PDB entry 4S05 | X-ray diffraction, 3.80 A resolution | chains B and D of the 4 polymer chains in the assembly

Chain B:
Protein: DNA-binding transcriptional regulator BasR
Source organism: Klebsiella pneumoniae
UniProt: S5YJU7 (S5YJU7_KLEPN); residues 1-223 here = UniProt positions 1-223
Sequence (232 residues; row label = number of the first residue in the row):
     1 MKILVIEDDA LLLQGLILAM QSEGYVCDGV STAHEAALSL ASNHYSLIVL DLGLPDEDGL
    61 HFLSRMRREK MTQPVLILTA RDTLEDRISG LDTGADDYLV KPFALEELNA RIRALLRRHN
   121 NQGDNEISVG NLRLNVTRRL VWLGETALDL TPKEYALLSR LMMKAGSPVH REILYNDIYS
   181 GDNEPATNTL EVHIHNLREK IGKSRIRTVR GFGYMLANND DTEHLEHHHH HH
Disordered / not traced: 220-232
Sequence notes: engineered mutation Gly-181 (Trp in S5YJU7), Asp-220 (Ile in S5YJU7); expression tag (224-232)
Metal / ion sites: Mg2+: Asp-8, Asp-51, Gly-53
Ligand contacts: beryllium trifluoride (BEF): Glu-7, Asp-8, Asp-51, Leu-52, Gly-53, Thr-79, Ala-80, Arg-81, Lys-101
Reported in the primary citation:
  - mutagenesis - W181G/I220D (200.6+/-8.2 nM): unchanged binding to DNA
  - mutagenesis - W181G/I220D: unchanged signaling
  - mutagenesis - N43A, S46A, N120A, N176A, W181G: decreased signaling
  - mutagenesis - N176A (364.9+/-11.6 nM), N188A, N196A, R210A (3036.8+/-11.7 nM): decreased binding to DNA
  - mutagenesis - N188A, N196A, R210A: abolished signaling
  - mutagenesis - R160A (2.7-fold): increased signaling
  - mutagenesis - N43A, S46A: decreased expression

Chain D:
Molecule: 26-nt DNA strand
Sequence (26 nucleotides; each row starts with the number of its first residue):
     1 CTTGCTTAGG ATAATATTAA GAAATC

Chain B / chain D interface:
Residue-residue contacts - 17 pairs, chain B then chain D:
  Arg-171(B) with DG4(D), salt bridge to the phosphate
  Glu-191(B) with DG4(D), sugar contact; DC5(D), phosphate contact; DT6(D), base contact
  Val-192(B) with DT7(D), base contact
  His-195(B) with DT6(D), phosphate contact; DT7(D), salt bridge to the phosphate
  Arg-198(B) with DC5(D), salt bridge to the phosphate
  Thr-208(B) with DG4(D), phosphate contact; DC5(D), phosphate contact
  Val-209(B) with DG4(D), phosphate contact
  Arg-210(B) with DT3(D), phosphate contact; DG4(D), phosphate contact
  Gly-211(B) with DG4(D), phosphate contact
  Phe-212(B) with DG4(D), phosphate contact
  Tyr-214(B) with DG4(D), sugar contact; DC5(D), hydrogen bond to the phosphate
Also at the interface, not in a pair above, chain B (14 interface residues in all): Asn-188, Glu-199, Gly-213
Also at the interface, not in a pair above, chain D (6 interface residues in all): DA8

In short:
14 residues of chain B and 6 residues of chain D are in contact; the contacts include 1 hydrogen bond and 3
salt bridges. Polar pairs include Tyr-214(B)/DC5(D), Arg-171(B)/DG4(D) and His-195(B)/DT7(D). From the paper:
N43A, S46A and N120A of chain B, among others, reduce signaling; N176A, N188A and N196A of chain B, among
others, reduce binding to DNA; 10 substitutions were tested in all.
Chain B is DNA-binding transcriptional regulator BasR (Klebsiella pneumoniae) and chain D is a 26-nt DNA
strand; the structure, Crystal structure of Klebsiella pneumoniae PmrA in complex with PmrA box DNA, was
determined by X-ray diffraction together with 4S04 from the same study.
